Entry 2YXW (X-ray diffraction, 1.50 A resolution); this record covers chain A.

[Chain A]
Name: Blue copper oxidase cueO
Source organism: Escherichia coli
Reference sequence: P36649 (CUEO_ECOLI); numbering as in UniProt; present here: 29-357, 406-516
Sequence (446 residues; row label = number of the first residue in the row; note: 48 numbers in that range are skipped by the numbering (no residue carries them; nothing is unmodelled there)):
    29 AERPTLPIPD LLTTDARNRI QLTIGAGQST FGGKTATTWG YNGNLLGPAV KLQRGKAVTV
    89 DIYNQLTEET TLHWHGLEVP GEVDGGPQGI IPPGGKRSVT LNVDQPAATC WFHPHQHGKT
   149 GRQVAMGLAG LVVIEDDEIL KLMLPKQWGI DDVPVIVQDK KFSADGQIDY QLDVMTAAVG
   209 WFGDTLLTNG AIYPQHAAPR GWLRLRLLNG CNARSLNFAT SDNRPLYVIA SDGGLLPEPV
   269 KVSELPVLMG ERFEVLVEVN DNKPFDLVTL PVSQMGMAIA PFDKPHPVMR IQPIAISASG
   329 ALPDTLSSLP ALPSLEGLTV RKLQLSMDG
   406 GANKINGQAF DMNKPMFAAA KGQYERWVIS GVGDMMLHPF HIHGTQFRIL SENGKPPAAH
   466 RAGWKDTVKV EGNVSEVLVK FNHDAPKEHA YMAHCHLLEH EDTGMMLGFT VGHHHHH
Not modelled in the structure: 29-30, 519-522
Sequence notes: engineered mutation G357 (Pro in P36649), G406 (His in P36649); expression tag (517-522)
Metal / ion sites: Cu ion site 1: H101, H446; cu-O-cu linkage Cu: H103, H141, H143, H448, H499, H501; Cu ion site 2: H443, C500, H505; Cu ion site 3 near H494 (its only coordinating residue here)
Small-molecule neighbours: cu-O-cu linkage (C2O): H101, H103, W139, H141, H143, H446, H448, H499, H501
Swiss-Prot annotation at these positions:
  - binding site (Cu cation): H101, H103, H141, H143, H443, H446, H448, H499, C500, H501, H505
  - mutagenesis: E106 (E106F: Increases oxidase activity with ABTS as substrate), G304 (G304K: Retains 20% of cuprous oxidase activity. Increases oxidase activity with ABTS as substrate. Shows dramatic conformational changes in methionine-rich helix and the relative regulatory loop), M355 (M355L: Almost loss of oxidase activity with 2,6-DMP as substrate. Loss of the copper tolerance phenotype), D439 (D439A: Decrease in oxidase activity with 2,6-DMP as substrate), M441 (M441L: Strong decrease in oxidase activity with 2,6-DMP as substrate. Affects copper incorporation into the T1 copper site), C500 to H501 (Residual DMP oxidase activity and loss of resistance to copper. Decreases copper content), C500 (C500S: Loss of cuprous oxidase activity)
From the paper describing this entry:
  - Cu ion coordination: E110, H494, H518
  - mutagenesis - C500S: abolished catalytic activity
  - catalytic residues: D112 (citing earlier work)

[Overview]
Bound to chain A: cu-O-cu linkage. H101 and H446 coordinate Cu ion site 1. H103, H141, H143, H448, H499 and
H501 form the cu-O-cu linkage Cu site. From UniProt: 11 Cu cation-binding residues and 7 mutagenesis sites.
From the paper: the catalytic residue D112; C500S abolishes catalytic activity.
Chain A is Blue copper oxidase cueO (Escherichia coli); the structure, The deletion mutant of Multicopper
Oxidase CueO, was determined by X-ray diffraction, deposited together with 4E9Q, 4E9R, 4E9S, 4E9T and 2YXV.
